Entry 7UTT (X-ray diffraction, 2.04 A resolution); this record covers chains A and F of the 6 polymer chains in the assembly.

Chain A:
Protein: Cyclic GMP-AMP synthase
From: Mus musculus
Notes: EC 2.7.7.86
Reference sequence: Q8C6L5 (CGAS_MOUSE); residue numbers follow UniProt; this construct covers 147-507
Amino-acid sequence (364 residues; row label = number of the first residue in the row):
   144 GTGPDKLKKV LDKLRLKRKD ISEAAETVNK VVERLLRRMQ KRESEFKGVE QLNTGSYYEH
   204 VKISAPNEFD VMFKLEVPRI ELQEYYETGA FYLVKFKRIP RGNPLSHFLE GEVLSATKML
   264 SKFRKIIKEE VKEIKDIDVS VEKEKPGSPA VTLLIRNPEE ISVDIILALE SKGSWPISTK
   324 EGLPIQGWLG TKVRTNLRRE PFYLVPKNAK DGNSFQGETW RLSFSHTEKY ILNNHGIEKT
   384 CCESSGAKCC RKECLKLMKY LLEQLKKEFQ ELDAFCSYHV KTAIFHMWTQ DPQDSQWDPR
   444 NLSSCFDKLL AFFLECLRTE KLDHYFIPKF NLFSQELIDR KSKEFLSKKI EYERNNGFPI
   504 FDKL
Disordered / not traced: 144-148, 239-245, 507
Construct notes: expression tag (144-146)
Swiss-Prot annotation at these positions:
  - region: Lys372 to Lys395 (DNA-binding)
  - motif: Leu154 to Leu159 (Nuclear export signal), Asp281 to Ser291 (Nuclear localization signal)
  - binding site (GTP): Thr197, Asp307, Arg364 to Glu371
  - binding site (ATP): Ser199, Glu371, Lys402, Ser420 to Lys424
  - binding site (Mg(2+)): Glu211, Asp213, Asp307
  - binding site (2',3'-cGAMP): Asp213, Gly290, Asp307, Lys350, Arg364 to Ser366
  - binding site (Zn(2+)): His378, Cys384, Cys385, Cys392
  - site: Arg241 (Arginine-anchor), Asp307, Ile308 (Cleavage)
  - modified residue: Lys156 (N6-lactoyllysine), Glu176 (PolyADP-ribosyl glutamic acid), Ser199 (Phosphoserine), Tyr201 (Phosphotyrosine), Glu272 (5-glutamyl polyglutamate), Ser291 (Phosphoserine), Glu302 (5-glutamyl glutamate), Lys372 (N6-acetyllysine), Lys382 (N6-acetyllysine), Lys402 (N6-acetyllysine), Ser420 (Phosphoserine), Lys491 (N6-methyllysine)
  - lipidation (S-palmitoyl cysteine): Cys392, Cys393, Cys459
  - cross-link (Glycyl lysine isopeptide (Lys-Gly)): Lys217 (interchain with G-Cter in SUMO), Lys271 (interchain with G-Cter in ubiquitin), Lys335 (interchain with G-Cter in SUMO), Lys372 (interchain with G-Cter in SUMO), Lys382 (interchain with G-Cter in SUMO), Lys399 (interchain with G-Cter in ubiquitin), Lys402 (interchain with G-Cter in ubiquitin), Lys409 (interchain with G-Cter in ubiquitin), Lys410 (interchain with G-Cter in ubiquitin), Lys464 (interchain with G-Cter in SUMO)
  - mutagenesis: Lys156 (K156Q: Mimics lactylation; knockin mice show higher mortality following HSV-1 infection), Asn172 (N172K: Induces alteration of the DNA-binding surface and leads to decreased synthesis of cyclic GMP-AMP (cGAMP); when associated with L-180), Glu176 (E176A: Abolished poly-ADP-ribosylation by PARP1, stimulating interferon production in knockin mice), Arg180 (R180L: Induces alteration of the DNA-binding surface and leads to decreased synthesis of cyclic GMP-AMP (cGAMP); when associated with K-182), Gly198 (G198A: Abolishes stimulation of interferon production; when associated with A-199), Ser199 (S199A: Abolishes stimulation of interferon production; when associated with A-199), Tyr201 (Y201E: Phosphomimetic mutant; reduced translocation to the nucleus following treatment with etoposide), Glu211 to Asp213 (Abolished nucleotidyltransferase activity. Does not affect nuclear localization and tethering to chromatin), Glu211 (E211A: Abolishes ability to promote type-I interferon production), Asp213 (D213A: Abolishes ability to promote type-I interferon production), Lys217 (K217R: Reduced sumoylation), Arg222 (R222E: Impaired tethering to chromatin, leading to constitutive activation in the absence of DNA), 31 further mutagenesis entries in UniProt
Bound ions: Mn2+ site 1: Glu211, Asp213, Asp307 (together with AMP-CPP); Mn2+ site 2: Glu211, Asp213 (together with AMP-CPP); Zn2+: His378, Cys384, Cys385, Cys392
Small-molecule neighbours: AMP-CPP (APC; diphosphomethylphosphonic acid adenosyl ester): Gly198, Ser199, Glu202, Lys205, Glu211, Asp213, Asp307, Arg364, Ser368, Glu371, Lys402, Glu406, Ser420, Tyr421, Lys424, His467

Chain F:
Molecule: Palindromic DNA18
From: DNA molecule
Sequence (18 nucleotides; each row starts with the number of its first residue):
     1 ATCTGTACAT GTACAGAT

Chain A / chain F interface:
Residue-residue contacts (13):
  Arg161(A) with DT4(F), hydrogen bond to the base; DG5(F), sugar contact
  Ser165(A) with DG5(F), phosphate contact; DT6(F), hydrogen bond to the phosphate
  Ala168(A) with DT6(F), phosphate contact; DA7(F), phosphate contact
  Asn172(A) with DA7(F), hydrogen bond to the phosphate
  Asn196(A) with DC8(F), hydrogen bond to the phosphate
  Tyr200(A) with DT6(F), hydrogen bond to the phosphate; DA7(F), hydrogen bond to the phosphate
  Tyr201(A) with DA7(F), phosphate contact; DC8(F), phosphate contact
  Lys372(A) with DC8(F), salt bridge to the phosphate
Other interface residues (no listed pair), chain A (9 interface residues in all): Ile164

In short:
The interface between chain A and chain F involves 9 residues on one side and 5 on the other, with 6 hydrogen
bonds and 1 salt bridge. Polar contacts include Arg161(A)-DT4(F), Ser165(A)-DT6(F) and Asn172(A)-DA7(F). Chain
A binds AMP-CPP.
Here chain A is Cyclic GMP-AMP synthase (Mus musculus) and chain F is Palindromic DNA18 (DNA molecule). Entry
7UTT (Structure of Non-hydrolyzable ATP (ApCpp) binds to Cyclic GMP AMP synthase (cGAS) through Mn
coordination) was determined by X-ray diffraction.
